PDB entry 7NJM | electron microscopy, 2.84 A resolution | chains a and b of the 20 polymer chains in the assembly

== Chain a ==
Protein: ATP synthase subunit a
Organism: Mycolicibacterium smegmatis (strain ATCC 700084 / mc(2)155)
UniProt: A0R206 (A0R206_MYCS2); residue numbers follow UniProt; this construct covers 1-252
Amino-acid sequence (252 residues; numbered 1 to 252; the number before each row is that of its first residue):
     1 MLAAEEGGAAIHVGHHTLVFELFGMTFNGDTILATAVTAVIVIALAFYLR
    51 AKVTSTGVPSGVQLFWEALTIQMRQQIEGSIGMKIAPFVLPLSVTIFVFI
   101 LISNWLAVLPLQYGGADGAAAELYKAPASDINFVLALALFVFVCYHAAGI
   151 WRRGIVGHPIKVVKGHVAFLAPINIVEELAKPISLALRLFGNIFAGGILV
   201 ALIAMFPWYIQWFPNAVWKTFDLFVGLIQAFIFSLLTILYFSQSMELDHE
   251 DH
Not modelled in the structure: 1-9, 248-252
From the paper describing this entry:
  - catalytic residues: H12, H15, H16, D30, N104, Q112, D117, E122, K125, H146, R153, K161, H166, N174, E177, E178, K181, S184, K219, D222, Q229, Y240 (proposed by the authors, not directly observed)

== Chain b ==
Protein: ATP synthase subunit b
Organism: Mycolicibacterium smegmatis (strain ATCC 700084 / mc(2)155)
Notes: engineered mutation(s): C-ter 10His tag
UniProt: A0R204 (ATPF_MYCS2); residue numbers follow UniProt; this construct covers 1-170
Amino-acid sequence (170 residues; numbered 1 to 170; the number before each row is that of its first residue):
     1 MGEFSATILAASQAAEEGGGGSNFLIPNGTFFAVLIIFLIVLGVISKWVV
    51 PPISKVLAEREAMLAKTAADNRKSAEQVAAAQADYEKEMAEARAQASALR
   101 DEARAAGRSVVDEKRAQASGEVAQTLTQADQQLSAQGDQVRSGLESSVDG
   151 LSAKLASRILGVDVNSGGTQ
Not modelled in the structure: 1-22, 167-170

== Chain a / chain b interface ==
Residue-residue contacts (58; chain a residue first):
  T26(a) - N28(b)  hydrogen bond (backbone-side chain)
  T26(a) - G29(b)  hydrogen bond (backbone-backbone)
  T26(a) - T30(b)  hydrogen bond (backbone-backbone)
  F27(a) - N28(b)
  F27(a) - G29(b)
  F27(a) - T30(b)
  N28(a) - N28(b)
  N28(a) - T30(b)
  T31(a) - T30(b)
  I32(a) - T30(b)
  I32(a) - A33(b)  hydrophobic
  T35(a) - V34(b)
  T35(a) - I37(b)
  A39(a) - I37(b)  hydrophobic
  A39(a) - V41(b)  hydrophobic
  V42(a) - V41(b)  hydrophobic
  I43(a) - V44(b)  hydrophobic
  A46(a) - V44(b)  hydrophobic
  A46(a) - V49(b)  hydrophobic
  F47(a) - W48(b)  hydrophobic
  L49(a) - I53(b)  hydrophobic
  R50(a) - W48(b)
  S55(a) - V56(b)
  Q63(a) - V56(b)
  W66(a) - I45(b)  hydrophobic
  W66(a) - V49(b)  hydrophobic
  E67(a) - R60(b)  salt bridge
  T70(a) - I53(b)
  I71(a) - L57(b)  hydrophobic
  R74(a) - L57(b)
  L90(a) - V50(b)  hydrophobic
  P91(a) - S46(b)
  P91(a) - V50(b)  hydrophobic
  L92(a) - L42(b)  hydrophobic
  V94(a) - V50(b)  hydrophobic
  T95(a) - V41(b)
  T95(a) - L42(b)
  T95(a) - I45(b)
  I96(a) - F38(b)  hydrophobic
  F99(a) - F38(b)  hydrophobic
  I131(a) - F24(b)
  I131(a) - L25(b)
  I131(a) - I26(b)
  N132(a) - P27(b)
  N132(a) - N28(b)  hydrogen bond (side chain-backbone)
  N132(a) - T30(b)
  N132(a) - F31(b)  hydrogen bond (side chain-backbone)
  F133(a) - V34(b)  hydrophobic
  L135(a) - P27(b)  hydrophobic
  L135(a) - F31(b)
  A136(a) - F31(b)
  A136(a) - V34(b)  hydrophobic
  L139(a) - F31(b)  hydrophobic
  F140(a) - L35(b)  hydrophobic
  F140(a) - F38(b)  hydrophobic
  F140(a) - L39(b)  hydrophobic
  F190(a) - F24(b)  hydrophobic
  F194(a) - F24(b)  hydrophobic
Other interface residues (no listed pair), chain a (42 interface residues in all): G14, M25, A36, V53, P59, D130

== Summary ==
42 residues of chain a face 26 of chain b across their interface, with 5 hydrogen bonds and 1 salt bridge.
Polar pairs include E67(a)-R60(b), T26(a)-N28(b) and N132(a)-N28(b). The paper reports catalytic residues
H12(a), H15(a) and H16(a) among others.
Chain a is ATP synthase subunit a and chain b is ATP synthase subunit b, both from Mycolicibacterium smegmatis
(strain ATCC 700084 / mc(2)155); the structure, Mycobacterium smegmatis ATP synthase state 1c, was determined
by electron microscopy, deposited together with 7NJK, 7NJL, 7NJN, 7NJO, 7NJP, 7NJQ and 20 further entries.
